PDB entry 1LR7 | X-ray diffraction, 1.50 A resolution | chain A

Chain A:
Molecule: follistatin
Source organism: Rattus norvegicus
Notes: fragment: Heparin-binding domain
Reference sequence: P21674 (FST_RAT); residues 64-136 here correspond to UniProt positions 93-165 (UniProt number = residue number + 29)
Chain sequence (74 residues; numbered 63 to 136; the number before each row is that of its first residue):
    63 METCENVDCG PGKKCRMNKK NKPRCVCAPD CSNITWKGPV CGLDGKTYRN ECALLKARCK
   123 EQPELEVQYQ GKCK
Unresolved in the structure: 63
Differences from the reference sequence: initiating methionine (63)
Curated features (UniProtKB/Swiss-Prot):
  - glycosylation: Asn-95 (N-linked (GlcNAc...) asparagine)
Cystine bridges: Cys-66/Cys-77, Cys-71/Cys-87, Cys-89/Cys-121, Cys-93/Cys-114, Cys-103/Cys-135

Summary:
Chain A is follistatin (Rattus norvegicus); the structure, Crystal structure of Fs1, the heparin-binding
domain of follistatin, complexed with the heparin analogue sucrose octasulphate ..., was determined by X-ray
diffraction (same publication as 1LR8 and 1LR9).
